6WVL - chains A and C of the 4 polymer chains in the assembly; structure by electron microscopy, 3.20 A resolution.

== Chain A (and C) ==
Name: Tubulin alpha-1B chain
From: Bos taurus
Notes: chain C of this document is another copy of the same molecule, construct and numbering; everything in this record applies to it too
UniProtKB: P81947 (TBA1B_BOVIN); residue numbers follow UniProt; this construct covers 1-451
Amino-acid sequence (451 residues; row label = number of the first residue in the row):
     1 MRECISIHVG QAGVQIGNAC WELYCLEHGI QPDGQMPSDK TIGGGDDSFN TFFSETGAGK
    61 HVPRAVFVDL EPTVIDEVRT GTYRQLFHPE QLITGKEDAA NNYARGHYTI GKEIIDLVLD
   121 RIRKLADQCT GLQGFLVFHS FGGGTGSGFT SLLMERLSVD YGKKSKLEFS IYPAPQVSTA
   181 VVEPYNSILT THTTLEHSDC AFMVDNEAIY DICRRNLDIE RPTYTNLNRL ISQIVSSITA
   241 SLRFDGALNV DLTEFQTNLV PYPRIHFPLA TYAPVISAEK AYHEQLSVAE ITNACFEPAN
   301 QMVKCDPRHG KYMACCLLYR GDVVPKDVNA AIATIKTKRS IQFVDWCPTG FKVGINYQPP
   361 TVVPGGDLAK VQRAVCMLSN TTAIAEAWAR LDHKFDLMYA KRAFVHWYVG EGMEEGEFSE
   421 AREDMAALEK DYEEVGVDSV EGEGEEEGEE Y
Unresolved in the structure: 39-45, 438-451
Residues lining bound ligands: GTP (guanosine-5'-triphosphate): Gly10, Gln11, Ala12, Gln15, Asp98, Ala99, Ala100, Asn101, Ser140, Gly142, Gly143, Gly144, Thr145, Gly146, Ile171, Thr179, Glu183, Asn206, Tyr224, Leu227, Asn228, Ile231

== How chain A and chain C interact ==
Pairs across the interface (19; chain A residue first):
  Arg215(A) with Glu90(C)
  Lys280(A) with Glu90(C), salt bridge
  Tyr282(A) with Thr56(C); Lys60(C)
  His283(A) with Thr56(C); Lys60(C); Val62(C); Gln85(C), hydrogen bond (side chain-backbone); Leu86(C), hydrogen bond (side chain-backbone); Phe87(C), hydrogen bond (side chain-backbone); His88(C)
  Glu284(A) with Thr56(C); His88(C), salt bridge
  Gln285(A) with Ser54(C), hydrogen bond; Gln128(C), hydrogen bond
  Glu290(A) with Asp127(C)
  Asn293(A) with Asp127(C)
  Glu297(A) with Lys124(C), salt bridge
  Lys338(A) with Asp127(C), salt bridge
Other interface residues (no listed pair), chain A (11 interface residues in all): Glu279
Other interface residues (no listed pair), chain C (15 interface residues in all): Glu55, Pro89, Asp120

== Overview ==
11 residues of chain A and 15 residues of chain C are in contact; the contacts include 5 hydrogen bonds and 4
salt bridges. Among the polar pairs are Lys280(A)-Glu90(C), Glu284(A)-His88(C) and Glu297(A)-Lys124(C). Chain
A binds GTP.
Both chains are Tubulin alpha-1B chain (Bos taurus). Entry 6WVL (Low curvature lateral interaction within a
13-protofilament, Taxol stabilized microtubule) was determined by electron microscopy, deposited together with
6WVM and 6WVR.
